PDB entry 9FG4 | electron microscopy, 3.40 A resolution | chains A and B of the 5 polymer chains in the assembly

Chain A:
Protein: Gamma-aminobutyric acid receptor subunit alpha-1
Source organism: Homo sapiens
Reference sequence: P14867 (GBRA1_HUMAN); residues 1-429 here correspond to UniProt positions 28-456 (UniProt number = residue number + 27)
Chain sequence (464 residues; numbered -34 to 429; the number before each row is that of its first residue; numbers below 1 keep their minus sign (Met-34 is residue -34)):
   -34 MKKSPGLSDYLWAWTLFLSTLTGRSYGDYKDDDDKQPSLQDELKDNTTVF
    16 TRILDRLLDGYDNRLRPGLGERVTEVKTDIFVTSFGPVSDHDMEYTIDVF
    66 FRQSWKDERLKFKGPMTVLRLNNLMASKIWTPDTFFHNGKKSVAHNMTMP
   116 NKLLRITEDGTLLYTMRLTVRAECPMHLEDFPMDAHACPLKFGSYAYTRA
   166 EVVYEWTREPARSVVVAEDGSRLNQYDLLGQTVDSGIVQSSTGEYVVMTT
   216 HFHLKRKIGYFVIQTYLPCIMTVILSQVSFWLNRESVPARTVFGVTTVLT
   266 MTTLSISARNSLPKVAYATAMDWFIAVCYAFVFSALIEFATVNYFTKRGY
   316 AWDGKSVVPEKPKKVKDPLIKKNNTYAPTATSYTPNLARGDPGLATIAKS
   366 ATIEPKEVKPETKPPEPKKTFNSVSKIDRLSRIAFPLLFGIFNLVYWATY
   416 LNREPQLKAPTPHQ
Disordered / not traced: -34 to 11, 322-383, 417-429
Disulfides: Cys139-Cys153
Glycans and other covalent adducts: N-acetylglucosamine (NAG) linked to Asn111
Sequence notes: initiating methionine (-34); expression tag (-33 to 0)
Residues lining bound ligands: PIO ([(2R)-2-octanoyloxy-3-[oxidanyl-[(1R,2R,3S,4R,5R,6S)-2,3,6-tris(oxidanyl)-4,5-diphosphonooxy-cyclohexyl]oxy-phosphoryl]oxy-propyl] octanoate): Arg249, Glu303, Thr306, Phe310, Lys312, Arg313, Asn387, Ser388, Ser390, Lys391, Ile392, Leu395, Ser396, Ala399, Phe400
Curated features (UniProtKB/Swiss-Prot):
  - binding site (4-aminobutanoate): Arg67, Thr130
  - binding site (3alpha-hydroxy-5alpha-pregnan-11,20-dione): Trp246
  - glycosylation (N-linked (GlcNAc...) asparagine): Asn11, Asn111

Chain B:
Protein: Gamma-aminobutyric acid receptor subunit beta-3
Source organism: Homo sapiens
Reference sequence: P28472 (GBRB3_HUMAN), isoform P28472-2; the author numbering skips numbers that UniProt does not, so the offset changes along the chain: -24 to 309 = UniProt 1-334; 335-473 = UniProt 335-473
Chain sequence (473 residues; numbered -24 to 473; 25 numbers in that range are skipped by the numbering (no residue carries them; nothing is unmodelled there); the number before each row is that of its first residue; numbers below 1 keep their minus sign (Met-24 is residue -24)):
   -24 MCSGLLELLLPIWLSWTLGTRGSEPRSVNDPGNMSFVKETVDKLLKGYDI
    26 RLRPDFGGPPVCVGMNIDIASIDMVSEVNMDYTLTMYFQQYWRDKRLAYS
    76 GIPLNLTLDNRVADQLWVPDTYFLNDKKSFVHGVTVKNRMIRLHPDGTVL
   126 YGLRITTTAACMMDLRRYPLDEQNCTLEIESYGYTTDDIEFYWRGGDKAV
   176 TGVERIELPQFSIVEHRLVSRNVVFATGAYPRLSLSFRLKRNIGYFILQT
   226 YMPSILITILSWVSFWINYDASAARVALGITTVLTMTTINTHLRETLPKI
   276 PYVKAIDMYLMGCFVFVFLALLEYAFVNYIFFGR
   335 GPQRQKKLAEKTAKAKNDRSKSESNRVDAHGNILLTSLEVHNEMNEVSGG
   385 IGDTRNSAISFDNSGIQYRKQSMPREGHGRFLGDRSLPHKKTHLRRRSSQ
   435 LKIKIPDLTDVNAIDRWSRIVFPFTFSLFNLVYWLYYVN
Disordered / not traced: -24 to 8, 335-443, 473
Disulfides: Cys136-Cys150
Glycans and other covalent adducts: N-acetylglucosamine (NAG) linked to Asn80; glycan linked to Asn149
Curated features (UniProtKB/Swiss-Prot):
  - binding site (benzamidine): Asp95 to Tyr97, Glu155 to Tyr157, Phe200
  - binding site (4-aminobutanoate): Tyr97, Glu155, Tyr157, Thr202
  - binding site (histamine): Tyr97, Ser156, Tyr157, Thr202
  - glycosylation (N-linked (GlcNAc...) asparagine): Asn8, Asn80, Asn149

Chain A / chain B interface:
Residue-residue contacts (93; chain A residue first):
  Thr12(A) - Leu27(B)
  Thr12(A) - Phe31(B)
  Phe15(A) - Leu27(B)  hydrophobic
  Phe15(A) - Phe31(B)  hydrophobic
  Thr16(A) - Asp24(B)  hydrogen bond
  Thr16(A) - Arg26(B)
  Thr16(A) - Leu27(B)
  Leu19(A) - Arg26(B)
  Asp20(A) - Arg26(B)  salt bridge
  His56(A) - Lys274(B)  hydrogen bond
  Phe65(A) - Tyr97(B)
  Phe65(A) - Tyr157(B)  hydrophobic
  Arg85(A) - Gly158(B)
  His110(A) - Asp101(B)
  His110(A) - Lys102(B)  hydrogen bond (side chain-backbone)
  Met112(A) - Thr96(B)
  Met112(A) - Tyr97(B)
  Met112(A) - Phe98(B)  hydrophobic
  Met112(A) - Ser104(B)
  Met112(A) - Phe105(B)
  Met112(A) - Val106(B)  hydrophobic
  Met112(A) - Ile130(B)  hydrophobic
  Thr113(A) - Thr96(B)  hydrogen bond (side chain-backbone)
  Met114(A) - Val93(B)  hydrophobic
  Met114(A) - Pro94(B)
  Met114(A) - Thr96(B)
  Asn116(A) - Tyr97(B)
  Asn116(A) - Tyr157(B)  hydrogen bond (backbone-side chain)
  Lys117(A) - Tyr157(B)
  Leu118(A) - Tyr157(B)  hydrophobic
  Leu118(A) - Gly158(B)
  Arg120(A) - Gly158(B)
  Thr130(A) - Tyr157(B)
  Met131(A) - Tyr157(B)  hydrogen bond (backbone-side chain)
  Arg132(A) - Tyr97(B)
  Arg132(A) - Phe98(B)  hydrogen bond (side chain-backbone)
  Arg132(A) - Leu99(B)  hydrogen bond (side chain-backbone)
  Arg132(A) - Asp101(B)  salt bridge
  Arg132(A) - Tyr157(B)  hydrogen bond (backbone-side chain)
  Ser186(A) - Met137(B)
  Arg187(A) - Ala135(B)
  Arg187(A) - Met137(B)
  Asn189(A) - Met55(B)
  Asn189(A) - Ile275(B)
  Asn189(A) - Pro276(B)
  Asn189(A) - Tyr277(B)
  Gln190(A) - Pro276(B)
  Gly224(A) - Val278(B)
  Tyr225(A) - Arg269(B)
  Tyr225(A) - Ile275(B)
  Tyr225(A) - Pro276(B)
  Tyr225(A) - Tyr277(B)
  Tyr225(A) - Asp282(B)
  Ile228(A) - Val278(B)  hydrophobic
  Ile228(A) - Met286(B)  hydrophobic
  Gln229(A) - Asn265(B)
  Gln229(A) - Arg269(B)
  Gln229(A) - Asp282(B)
  Thr230(A) - Arg269(B)
  Met236(A) - Met286(B)  hydrophobic
  Met236(A) - Phe289(B)  hydrophobic
  Met236(A) - Phe293(B)
  Leu240(A) - Ile255(B)  hydrophobic
  Leu240(A) - Phe293(B)  hydrophobic
  Leu240(A) - Leu296(B)  hydrophobic
  Val243(A) - Leu297(B)  hydrophobic
  Val243(A) - Ala300(B)  hydrophobic
  Trp246(A) - Asn303(B)
  Trp246(A) - Tyr304(B)  hydrophobic
  Leu247(A) - Asn303(B)
  Asn248(A) - Asn303(B)  hydrogen bond
  Asn248(A) - Phe307(B)
  Ser251(A) - Ser247(B)
  Ala254(A) - Ser247(B)
  Ala254(A) - Ala248(B)  hydrophobic
  Ala254(A) - Val251(B)
  Phe258(A) - Val251(B)  hydrophobic
  Phe258(A) - Leu296(B)  hydrophobic
  Thr261(A) - Ile255(B)
  Thr261(A) - Leu259(B)
  Thr262(A) - Ile255(B)
  Leu264(A) - Leu259(B)  hydrophobic
  Thr265(A) - Leu259(B)
  Thr265(A) - Thr262(B)
  Thr268(A) - Thr266(B)
  Ser272(A) - Thr266(B)
  Ser272(A) - Arg269(B)
  Asn275(A) - Glu270(B)  hydrogen bond
  Ser276(A) - Arg269(B)  hydrogen bond
  Ala316(A) - Phe307(B)  hydrophobic
  Trp317(A) - Phe306(B)
  Trp317(A) - Phe307(B)
  Arg397(A) - Tyr304(B)
Also at the interface, not in a pair above, chain A (60 interface residues in all): Asp63, Asn87, Met90, Thr134, Lys222, Pro233, Ile239, Pro253, Val257, Leu269, Ala273, Gly319
Also at the interface, not in a pair above, chain B (60 interface residues in all): Glu52, Val53, Phe63, Asp95, Asn100, Asp163, Tyr205, Ala252, Val258, Lys279, Met283, Tyr299, Arg309

In short:
Chain A and chain B each contribute 60 residues to their interface; the contacts include 12 hydrogen bonds and
2 salt bridges. Among the polar pairs are Asp20(A)-Arg26(B), Arg132(A)-Asp101(B) and Thr16(A)-Asp24(B).
Ligands of chain A: compound PIO. N-acetylglucosamine is covalently linked to Asn111(A).
Chain A is Gamma-aminobutyric acid receptor subunit alpha-1 and chain B is Gamma-aminobutyric acid receptor
subunit beta-3, both from Homo sapiens; the structure, Cryo-EM structure of the full-length alpha1beta3
GABA(A) receptor in the long-lived symmetric resting state, was determined by electron microscopy.
